PDB entry 9BYV | electron microscopy, 3.83 A resolution | chains A and D of the 4 polymer chains in the assembly

Chain A:
Protein: Ribonucleoside-diphosphate reductase subunit alpha
From: Bacillus subtilis
Notes: EC 1.17.4.1
UniProt: P50620 (RIR1_BACSU); numbering as in UniProt (aligned over 1-700)
Chain sequence (700 residues; row label = number of the first residue in the row):
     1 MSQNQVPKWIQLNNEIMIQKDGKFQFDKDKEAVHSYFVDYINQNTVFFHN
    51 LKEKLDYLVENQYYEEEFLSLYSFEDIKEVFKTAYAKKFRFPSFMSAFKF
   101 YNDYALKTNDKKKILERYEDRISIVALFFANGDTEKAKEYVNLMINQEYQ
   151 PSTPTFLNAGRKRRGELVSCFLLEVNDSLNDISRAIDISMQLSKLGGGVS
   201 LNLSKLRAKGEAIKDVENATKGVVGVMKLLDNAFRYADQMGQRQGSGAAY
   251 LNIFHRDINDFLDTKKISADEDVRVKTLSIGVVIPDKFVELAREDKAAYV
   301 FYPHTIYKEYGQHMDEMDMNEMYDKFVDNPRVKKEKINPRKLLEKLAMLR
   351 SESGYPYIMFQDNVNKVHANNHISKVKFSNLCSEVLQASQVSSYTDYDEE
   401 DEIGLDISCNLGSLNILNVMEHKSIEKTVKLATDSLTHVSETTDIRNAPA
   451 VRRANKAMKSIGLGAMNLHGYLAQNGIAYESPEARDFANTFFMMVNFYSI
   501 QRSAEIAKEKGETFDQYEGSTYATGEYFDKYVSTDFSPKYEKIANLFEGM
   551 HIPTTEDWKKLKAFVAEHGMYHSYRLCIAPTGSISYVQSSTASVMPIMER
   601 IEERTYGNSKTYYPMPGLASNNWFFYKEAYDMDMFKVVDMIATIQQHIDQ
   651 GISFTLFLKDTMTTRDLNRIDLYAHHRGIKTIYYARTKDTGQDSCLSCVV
Disordered / not traced: 1-5, 689-700
UniProt features mapped onto this chain:
  - active site: Asn380 (Proton acceptor), Cys382 (Cysteine radical intermediate), Glu384 (Proton acceptor)
  - binding site (substrate): Thr153, Ser169, Cys170, Gly198, Asn380 to Glu384, Pro580 to Ile584
  - site: Cys170 (Important for hydrogen atom transfer), Asp177 (Allosteric effector binding), Arg207 (Allosteric effector binding), Cys409 (Important for hydrogen atom transfer), Tyr683 (Important for electron transfer), Tyr684 (Important for electron transfer), Cys695 (Interacts with thioredoxin/glutaredoxin), Cys698 (Interacts with thioredoxin/glutaredoxin)
  - mutagenesis: His255 (H255Y: In ts-A 73; temperature-sensitive lethal mutation)
Reported in the primary citation:
  - catalytic residues: Cys382, Tyr684 (citing earlier work)

Chain D:
Protein: Ribonucleoside-diphosphate reductase subunit beta
From: Bacillus subtilis
Notes: EC 1.17.4.1
UniProt: P50621 (RIR2_BACSU); residues 1-329 here = UniProt positions 1-329
Chain sequence (350 residues; each row starts with the number of its first residue; numbers below 1 keep their minus sign (Met-20 is residue -20)):
   -20 MGSSHHHHHHSSGLVPRGSHMMTKIYDAANWSKHEDDFTQMFYNQNVKQF
    30 WLPEEIALNGDLLTWKYLGKNEQDTYMKVLAGLTLLDTEQGNTGMPIVAE
    80 HVDGHQRKAVLNFMAMMENAVHAKSYSNIFMTLAPTETINEVFEWVKQNK
   130 YLQKKAQMIVGLYKAIQKDDEISLFKAMVASVYLESFLFYSGFYYPLYFY
   180 GQGKLMQSGEIINLILRDEAIHGVYVGLLAQEIYNKQTEEKKAELREFAI
   230 DLLNQLYENELEYTEDLYDQVGLSHDVKKFIRYNANKALMNLGFDPYFEE
   280 EDINPIVLNGLNTKTKSHDFFSMKGNGYKKATVEPLKDDDFYFEDEKEQI
Disordered / not traced: -20 to 15, 291-308, 323-329
Sequence notes: initiating methionine (-20); expression tag (-19 to 0)
UniProt features mapped onto this chain:
  - active site: Tyr105
  - binding site (Fe cation): Asp66, Glu97, His101, Glu164, Glu198, His201

Chain A / chain D interface:
Pairs across the interface (7):
  Ile267(A) - Lys27(D)
  Ser268(A) - Gln24(D)  hydrogen bond (backbone-side chain)
  Ser268(A) - Lys27(D)
  Ser268(A) - Arg196(D)  hydrogen bond
  Asp270(A) - Gln24(D)  hydrogen bond
  Glu271(A) - Lys27(D)  salt bridge
  Arg274(A) - Lys27(D)
Interface residues without a listed pair, chain A (6 interface residues in all): Lys341
Interface residues without a listed pair, chain D (5 interface residues in all): Gln28, Gln186

In short:
6 residues of chain A face 5 of chain D across their interface, with 3 hydrogen bonds and 1 salt bridge. Polar
pairs include Glu271(A)-Lys27(D), Ser268(A)-Gln24(D) and Ser268(A)-Arg196(D). From UniProt: 3 active-site
residues, 14 substrate-binding residues and one mutagenesis site on chain A; active-site residue Tyr105(D) on
chain D. The paper reports catalytic residues Cys382(A) and Tyr684(A).
Here chain A is Ribonucleoside-diphosphate reductase subunit alpha and chain D is Ribonucleoside-diphosphate
reductase subunit beta, both from Bacillus subtilis. Entry 9BYV (Class 4 model for turnover condition of
Bacillus subtilis ribonucleotide reductase complex) was determined by electron microscopy together with 9BW3,
9BWX, 9BX2, 9BX3, 9BX6, 9BX8 and 39 further entries from the same study.
